PDB entry 2VHH | X-ray diffraction, 2.80 A resolution | chains C and D of the 4 polymer chains in the assembly

# Chain C (and D)
Molecule: CG3027-pa
From: Drosophila melanogaster
Notes: EC 3.5.1.6; chain D of this document is another copy of the same molecule, construct and numbering; everything in this record applies to it too
UniProtKB: Q9VI04 (Q9VI04_DROME); residue numbers follow UniProt; this construct covers 1-386
Amino-acid sequence (405 residues; numbered 1 to 405; the number before each row is that of its first residue):
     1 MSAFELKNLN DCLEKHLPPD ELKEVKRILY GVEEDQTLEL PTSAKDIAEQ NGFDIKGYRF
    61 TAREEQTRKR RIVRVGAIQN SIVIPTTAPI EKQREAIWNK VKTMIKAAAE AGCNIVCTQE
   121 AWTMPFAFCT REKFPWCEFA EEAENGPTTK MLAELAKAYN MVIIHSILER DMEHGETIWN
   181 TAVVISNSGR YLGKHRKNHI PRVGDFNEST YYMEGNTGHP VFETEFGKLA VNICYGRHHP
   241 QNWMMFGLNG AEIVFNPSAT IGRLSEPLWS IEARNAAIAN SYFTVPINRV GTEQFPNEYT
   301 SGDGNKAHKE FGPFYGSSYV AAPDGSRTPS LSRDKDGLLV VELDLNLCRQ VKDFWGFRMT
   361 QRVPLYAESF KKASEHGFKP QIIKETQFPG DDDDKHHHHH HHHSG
Unresolved in the structure: 1-4, 387-405 (chain D: 1-7, 387-405)

# Chain C / chain D interface
Residue-residue contacts (156):
  Glu5(C) - Asp20(D)
  Glu5(C) - Glu24(D)
  Leu6(C) - Glu24(D)
  Leu9(C) - Val25(D)  hydrophobic
  Cys12(C) - Glu21(D)  hydrogen bond
  His16(C) - His16(D)
  His16(C) - Leu17(D)
  His16(C) - Pro18(D)
  His16(C) - Glu21(D)  salt bridge
  Pro18(C) - His16(D)
  Glu21(C) - His16(D)  salt bridge
  Val25(C) - Leu9(D)  hydrophobic
  Val25(C) - Cys12(D)  hydrophobic
  Arg27(C) - Glu266(D)  salt bridge
  Arg27(C) - Pro267(D)
  Ile28(C) - Pro267(D)
  Leu29(C) - Leu29(D)  hydrophobic
  Tyr30(C) - Pro267(D)
  Ser186(C) - Glu385(D)  hydrogen bond
  Ser188(C) - Glu385(D)  hydrogen bond
  Arg190(C) - Thr386(D)
  Leu192(C) - Ile383(D)
  Leu192(C) - Glu385(D)
  Asn198(C) - Arg362(D)  hydrogen bond (backbone-side chain)
  His199(C) - Thr360(D)  hydrogen bond (side chain-backbone)
  His199(C) - Gln361(D)
  His199(C) - Tyr366(D)  hydrogen bond
  Ile200(C) - Thr360(D)
  Arg202(C) - Met359(D)
  Arg202(C) - Thr360(D)
  Val203(C) - Phe354(D)
  Glu214(C) - Arg362(D)
  Gly215(C) - Arg362(D)  hydrogen bond (backbone-side chain)
  Asn216(C) - Arg362(D)
  Thr217(C) - Gln381(D)  hydrogen bond (backbone-side chain)
  Gly218(C) - Gln381(D)
  His219(C) - Tyr366(D)  hydrogen bond
  His219(C) - Gln381(D)  hydrogen bond (backbone-side chain)
  Pro220(C) - Gln381(D)
  Pro220(C) - Ile383(D)  hydrophobic
  Val221(C) - Gln381(D)  hydrogen bond (backbone-backbone)
  Val221(C) - Ile382(D)
  Val221(C) - Ile383(D)  hydrogen bond (backbone-backbone)
  Phe222(C) - Ile383(D)
  Glu223(C) - Ile382(D)
  Glu223(C) - Ile383(D)  hydrogen bond (backbone-backbone)
  Glu223(C) - Lys384(D)
  Lys228(C) - Ile382(D)
  Tyr235(C) - Trp355(D)  hydrogen bond (side chain-backbone)
  Tyr235(C) - Gly356(D)  hydrogen bond (side chain-backbone)
  Tyr235(C) - Phe357(D)
  Tyr235(C) - Thr360(D)  hydrogen bond
  His238(C) - Ala279(D)
  His238(C) - Phe357(D)
  His239(C) - Phe357(D)  hydrogen bond (side chain-backbone)
  His239(C) - Thr360(D)  hydrogen bond (side chain-backbone)
  His239(C) - Gln361(D)
  Pro240(C) - Pro240(D)  hydrophobic
  Pro240(C) - Ala279(D)  hydrophobic
  Gln241(C) - Gln361(D)  hydrogen bond (side chain-backbone)
  Gln241(C) - Tyr366(D)
  Asn242(C) - Tyr366(D)  hydrogen bond
  Met244(C) - Phe370(D)  hydrophobic
  Met245(C) - Ser369(D)
  Met245(C) - Phe370(D)  hydrophobic
  Leu248(C) - Ala373(D)  hydrophobic
  Leu248(C) - Phe378(D)
  Asn249(C) - Phe378(D)
  Asn249(C) - Pro380(D)
  Asn249(C) - Gln381(D)  hydrogen bond (side chain-backbone)
  Asn249(C) - Ile382(D)
  Leu264(C) - Trp355(D)
  Glu266(C) - Arg27(D)  salt bridge
  Glu266(C) - Ile28(D)
  Pro267(C) - Arg27(D)
  Pro267(C) - Ile28(D)
  Pro267(C) - Tyr30(D)
  Pro267(C) - Arg274(D)
  Leu268(C) - Ile278(D)  hydrophobic
  Leu268(C) - Gly325(D)
  Leu268(C) - Trp355(D)  hydrophobic
  Ile271(C) - Ile271(D)
  Ile271(C) - Arg274(D)
  Ile271(C) - Asn275(D)
  Glu272(C) - Asn275(D)
  Glu272(C) - Ile278(D)
  Arg274(C) - Pro267(D)
  Arg274(C) - Ile271(D)
  Asn275(C) - Ile271(D)
  Asn275(C) - Glu272(D)
  Asn275(C) - Asn275(D)  hydrogen bond
  Ile278(C) - Leu268(D)  hydrophobic
  Ile278(C) - Glu272(D)
  Ala279(C) - Pro240(D)  hydrophobic
  Gly325(C) - Leu268(D)
  Phe354(C) - Val203(D)
  Trp355(C) - Tyr235(D)  hydrogen bond (backbone-side chain)
  Trp355(C) - Leu264(D)
  Gly356(C) - Tyr235(D)  hydrogen bond (backbone-side chain)
  Phe357(C) - Tyr235(D)
  Phe357(C) - His238(D)
  Phe357(C) - His239(D)  hydrogen bond (backbone-side chain)
  Thr360(C) - His199(D)  hydrogen bond (backbone-side chain)
  Thr360(C) - Ile200(D)
  Thr360(C) - Arg202(D)
  Thr360(C) - Tyr235(D)  hydrogen bond
  Thr360(C) - His239(D)  hydrogen bond
  Gln361(C) - His199(D)
  Gln361(C) - His239(D)
  Gln361(C) - Gln241(D)  hydrogen bond (backbone-side chain)
  Arg362(C) - Asn198(D)  hydrogen bond (side chain-backbone)
  Arg362(C) - Glu214(D)
  Arg362(C) - Gly215(D)  hydrogen bond (side chain-backbone)
  Pro364(C) - Ser374(D)
  Tyr366(C) - His199(D)  hydrogen bond
  Tyr366(C) - His219(D)  hydrogen bond
  Tyr366(C) - Gln241(D)
  Tyr366(C) - Asn242(D)  hydrogen bond
  Ala367(C) - Ala367(D)
  Ala367(C) - Phe370(D)  hydrophobic
  Ala367(C) - Lys371(D)
  Ser369(C) - Met245(D)
  Phe370(C) - Met244(D)  hydrophobic
  Phe370(C) - Met245(D)  hydrophobic
  Phe370(C) - Leu248(D)  hydrophobic
  Phe370(C) - Val363(D)
  Phe370(C) - Ala367(D)
  Phe370(C) - Phe370(D)  hydrophobic
  Lys371(C) - Ala367(D)
  Lys371(C) - Lys371(D)
  Ala373(C) - Leu248(D)  hydrophobic
  Phe378(C) - Leu248(D)
  Phe378(C) - Asn249(D)
  Pro380(C) - Asn249(D)
  Gln381(C) - Thr217(D)  hydrogen bond (side chain-backbone)
  Gln381(C) - Gly218(D)
  Gln381(C) - His219(D)  hydrogen bond (side chain-backbone)
  Gln381(C) - Pro220(D)
  Gln381(C) - Val221(D)  hydrogen bond (backbone-backbone)
  Gln381(C) - Asn249(D)  hydrogen bond (backbone-side chain)
  Ile382(C) - Val221(D)
  Ile382(C) - Glu223(D)
  Ile382(C) - Lys228(D)
  Ile382(C) - Asn249(D)
  Ile383(C) - Leu192(D)
  Ile383(C) - Pro220(D)  hydrophobic
  Ile383(C) - Val221(D)  hydrogen bond (backbone-backbone)
  Ile383(C) - Phe222(D)
  Ile383(C) - Glu223(D)  hydrogen bond (backbone-backbone)
  Lys384(C) - Leu192(D)
  Lys384(C) - Glu223(D)
  Glu385(C) - Ser186(D)  hydrogen bond
  Glu385(C) - Ser188(D)  hydrogen bond
  Glu385(C) - Arg190(D)
  Glu385(C) - Leu192(D)
  Thr386(C) - Arg190(D)  hydrogen bond (backbone-side chain)
Other interface residues (no listed pair), chain C (86 interface residues in all): Leu13, Leu17, Gly31, Asn187, Arg263, Ser270, Arg333, Met359, Val363, Leu365, Ser374
Other interface residues (no listed pair), chain D (85 interface residues in all): Leu13, Gly31, Arg263, Ser270, Asp324, Arg333, Pro364, Leu365

# Summary
86 residues of chain C and 85 residues of chain D are in contact; the contacts include 43 hydrogen bonds and 4
salt bridges. Among the polar pairs are His16(C)-Glu21(D), Arg27(C)-Glu266(D) and Cys12(C)-Glu21(D).
Both chains are CG3027-pa (Drosophila melanogaster). Entry 2VHH (Crystal structure of a pyrimidine degrading
enzyme from Drosophila melanogaster) was determined by X-ray diffraction, deposited together with 2VHI.
